5WKJ - chain A; structure by X-ray diffraction, 2.05 A resolution.

# Chain A
Protein: Orf1a protein
Organism: Middle East respiratory syndrome-related coronavirus
Notes: fragment: Peptidase C30 domain residues 3248-3553
Reference sequence: A0A1L2E0X0 (A0A1L2E0X0_9BETC); residues 1-306 here correspond to UniProt positions 3248-3553 (UniProt number = residue number + 3247)
Chain sequence (313 residues; each row starts with the number of its first residue; numbers below 1 keep their minus sign (Met-6 is residue -6)):
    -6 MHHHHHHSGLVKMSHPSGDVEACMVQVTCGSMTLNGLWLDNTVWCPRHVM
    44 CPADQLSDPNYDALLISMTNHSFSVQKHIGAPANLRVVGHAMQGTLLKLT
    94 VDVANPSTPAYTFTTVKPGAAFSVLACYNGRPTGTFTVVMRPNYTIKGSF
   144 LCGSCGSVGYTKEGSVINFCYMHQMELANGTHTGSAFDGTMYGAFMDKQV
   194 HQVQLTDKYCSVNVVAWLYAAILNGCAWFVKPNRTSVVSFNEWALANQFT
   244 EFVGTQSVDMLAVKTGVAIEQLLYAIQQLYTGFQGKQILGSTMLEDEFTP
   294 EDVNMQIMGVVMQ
Not modelled in the structure: -6 to -2, 73-75, 304-306
Sequence notes: initiating methionine (-6); expression tag (-5 to 0)
Covalently attached groups: compound B1S linked to Cys148; compound K36 linked to Cys148
Ion coordination: Ca2+ near Thr101 (its only coordinating residue here)
Residues lining bound ligands:
  - B1S ((1R,2S)-2-({N-[(benzyloxy)carbonyl]-L-leucyl}amino)-1-hydroxy-3-[(3S)-2-oxopyrrolidin-3-yl]propane-1-sulfonic acid): His41, Leu49, Tyr54, Phe143, Leu144, Cys145, Ser147, His166, Gln167, Met168, Glu169, His175, Asp190, Lys191, Gln192
  - B1S / K36: His41, Leu49, Tyr54, Phe143, Leu144, Cys145, Gly146, Ser147, His166, Gln167, Met168, Glu169, His175, Asp190, Lys191, Gln192
  - K36 ((1S,2S)-2-({N-[(benzyloxy)carbonyl]-L-leucyl}amino)-1-hydroxy-3-[(3S)-2-oxopyrrolidin-3-yl]propane-1-sulfonic acid): His41, Leu49, Tyr54, Phe143, Leu144, Cys145, Gly146, Ser147, His166, Gln167, Met168, Glu169, His175, Asp190, Lys191, Gln192
What the authors report for this chain:
  - catalytic residues: Cys148
  - catalytic residues: His41 (citing earlier work)
  - binding site for K36: Cys148

# Overview
Chain A binds B1S / K36. Covalently linked compound B1S: at Cys148. Covalently linked compound K36: at Cys148.
The paper reports catalytic residues Cys148 and His41; a binding site for K36 at Cys148.
Chain A is Orf1a protein (Middle East respiratory syndrome-related coronavirus); the structure, 2.05 A
resolution structure of MERS 3CL protease in complex with inhibitor GC376, was determined by X-ray diffraction
(same publication as 5WKK, 5WKL and 5WKM).
